PDB entry 3CRM | X-ray diffraction, 1.90 A resolution | chain A

== Chain A ==
Protein: tRNA delta(2)-isopentenylpyrophosphate transferase
From: Pseudomonas aeruginosa
Notes: EC 2.5.1.8
UniProtKB: Q9HUL9 (MIAA_PSEAE); residue numbers follow UniProt; this construct covers 1-323
Chain sequence (323 residues; row label = number of the first residue in the row):
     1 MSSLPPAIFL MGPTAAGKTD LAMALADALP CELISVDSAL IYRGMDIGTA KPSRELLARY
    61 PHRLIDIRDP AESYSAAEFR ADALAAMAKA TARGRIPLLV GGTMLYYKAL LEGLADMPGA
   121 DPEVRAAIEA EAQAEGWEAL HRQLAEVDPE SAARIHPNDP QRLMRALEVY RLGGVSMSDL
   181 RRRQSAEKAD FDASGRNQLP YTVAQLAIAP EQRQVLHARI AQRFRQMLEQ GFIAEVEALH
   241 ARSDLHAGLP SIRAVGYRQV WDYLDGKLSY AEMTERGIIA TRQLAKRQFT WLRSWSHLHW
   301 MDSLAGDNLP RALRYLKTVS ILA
Unresolved in the structure: 1-2, 114-198
Sequence notes: conflict Arg314 (Lys in Q9HUL9)
What the authors report for this chain:
  - catalytic residues: Thr14, Asp37, Arg223 (proposed by the authors, not directly observed)
  - specificity-determining residues: Gln288 (proposed by the authors, not directly observed)

== Summary ==
The paper reports catalytic residues Thr14, Asp37 and Arg223; the specificity determinant Gln288.
Chain A is tRNA delta(2)-isopentenylpyrophosphate transferase (Pseudomonas aeruginosa); the structure,
Structure of tRNA Dimethylallyltransferase: RNA Modification through a Channel, was determined by X-ray
diffraction (same publication as 3CRQ and 3CRR).
